PDB entry 6IFM | X-ray diffraction, 2.80 A resolution | chains B and N of the 10 polymer chains in the assembly

# Chain B
Molecule: Antitoxin VapB
Source organism: Salmonella enterica subsp. enterica serovar Typhimurium str. LT2
UniProtKB: Q7CPV2 (VAPB_SALTY); numbering as in UniProt (aligned over 1-68)
Chain sequence (68 residues; numbered 1 to 68; the number before each row is that of its first residue):
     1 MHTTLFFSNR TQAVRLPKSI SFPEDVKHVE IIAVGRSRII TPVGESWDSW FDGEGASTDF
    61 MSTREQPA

# Chain N
Molecule: DNA backward
Sequence (27 nucleotides; each row starts with the number of its first residue):
     1 GATGTATATG TCAAAGAGAT ATACAGG

# How chain B and chain N interact
Contacting residue pairs (10; chain B residue first):
  Thr-4(B) / DT5(N)  hydrogen bond to the phosphate
  Phe-6(B) / DT7(N)  base contact
  Phe-7(B) / DT7(N)  base contact
  Asn-9(B) / DT9(N)  base contact
  Asn-9(B) / DG10(N)  hydrogen bond to the base
  Arg-15(B) / DT5(N)  salt bridge to the phosphate
  Arg-15(B) / DA6(N)  salt bridge to the phosphate
  Pro-17(B) / DG4(N)  phosphate contact
  Lys-18(B) / DT3(N)  salt bridge to the phosphate
  Lys-18(B) / DG4(N)  hydrogen bond to the phosphate
Also at the interface, not in a pair above, chain B (8 interface residues in all): Thr-3
Also at the interface, not in a pair above, chain N (8 interface residues in all): DT11

# In short
Chain B and chain N each contribute 8 residues to their interface; the contacts include 3 hydrogen bonds and 3
salt bridges. Among the polar pairs are Asn-9(B)/DG10(N), Thr-4(B)/DT5(N) and Lys-18(B)/DG4(N).
Here chain B is Antitoxin VapB (Salmonella enterica subsp. enterica serovar Typhimurium str. LT2) and chain N
is DNA backward. Entry 6IFM (Crystal structure of DNA bound VapBC from Salmonella typhimurium) was determined
by X-ray diffraction (same publication as 6IFC).
